Entry 9BFS (electron microscopy, 3.06 A resolution); this record covers chains A and B.

== Chain A (and B) ==
Name: Protein sevenless
Source organism: Drosophila melanogaster
Notes: EC 2.7.10.1; chain B of this document is another copy of the same molecule, construct and numbering; everything in this record applies to it too
Reference sequence: P13368 (7LESS_DROME); aligned to UniProt positions 123-2110 over residues 123-2110 (the alignment contains insertions or deletions, so no single offset holds)
Chain sequence (2002 residues; row label = number of the first residue in the row):
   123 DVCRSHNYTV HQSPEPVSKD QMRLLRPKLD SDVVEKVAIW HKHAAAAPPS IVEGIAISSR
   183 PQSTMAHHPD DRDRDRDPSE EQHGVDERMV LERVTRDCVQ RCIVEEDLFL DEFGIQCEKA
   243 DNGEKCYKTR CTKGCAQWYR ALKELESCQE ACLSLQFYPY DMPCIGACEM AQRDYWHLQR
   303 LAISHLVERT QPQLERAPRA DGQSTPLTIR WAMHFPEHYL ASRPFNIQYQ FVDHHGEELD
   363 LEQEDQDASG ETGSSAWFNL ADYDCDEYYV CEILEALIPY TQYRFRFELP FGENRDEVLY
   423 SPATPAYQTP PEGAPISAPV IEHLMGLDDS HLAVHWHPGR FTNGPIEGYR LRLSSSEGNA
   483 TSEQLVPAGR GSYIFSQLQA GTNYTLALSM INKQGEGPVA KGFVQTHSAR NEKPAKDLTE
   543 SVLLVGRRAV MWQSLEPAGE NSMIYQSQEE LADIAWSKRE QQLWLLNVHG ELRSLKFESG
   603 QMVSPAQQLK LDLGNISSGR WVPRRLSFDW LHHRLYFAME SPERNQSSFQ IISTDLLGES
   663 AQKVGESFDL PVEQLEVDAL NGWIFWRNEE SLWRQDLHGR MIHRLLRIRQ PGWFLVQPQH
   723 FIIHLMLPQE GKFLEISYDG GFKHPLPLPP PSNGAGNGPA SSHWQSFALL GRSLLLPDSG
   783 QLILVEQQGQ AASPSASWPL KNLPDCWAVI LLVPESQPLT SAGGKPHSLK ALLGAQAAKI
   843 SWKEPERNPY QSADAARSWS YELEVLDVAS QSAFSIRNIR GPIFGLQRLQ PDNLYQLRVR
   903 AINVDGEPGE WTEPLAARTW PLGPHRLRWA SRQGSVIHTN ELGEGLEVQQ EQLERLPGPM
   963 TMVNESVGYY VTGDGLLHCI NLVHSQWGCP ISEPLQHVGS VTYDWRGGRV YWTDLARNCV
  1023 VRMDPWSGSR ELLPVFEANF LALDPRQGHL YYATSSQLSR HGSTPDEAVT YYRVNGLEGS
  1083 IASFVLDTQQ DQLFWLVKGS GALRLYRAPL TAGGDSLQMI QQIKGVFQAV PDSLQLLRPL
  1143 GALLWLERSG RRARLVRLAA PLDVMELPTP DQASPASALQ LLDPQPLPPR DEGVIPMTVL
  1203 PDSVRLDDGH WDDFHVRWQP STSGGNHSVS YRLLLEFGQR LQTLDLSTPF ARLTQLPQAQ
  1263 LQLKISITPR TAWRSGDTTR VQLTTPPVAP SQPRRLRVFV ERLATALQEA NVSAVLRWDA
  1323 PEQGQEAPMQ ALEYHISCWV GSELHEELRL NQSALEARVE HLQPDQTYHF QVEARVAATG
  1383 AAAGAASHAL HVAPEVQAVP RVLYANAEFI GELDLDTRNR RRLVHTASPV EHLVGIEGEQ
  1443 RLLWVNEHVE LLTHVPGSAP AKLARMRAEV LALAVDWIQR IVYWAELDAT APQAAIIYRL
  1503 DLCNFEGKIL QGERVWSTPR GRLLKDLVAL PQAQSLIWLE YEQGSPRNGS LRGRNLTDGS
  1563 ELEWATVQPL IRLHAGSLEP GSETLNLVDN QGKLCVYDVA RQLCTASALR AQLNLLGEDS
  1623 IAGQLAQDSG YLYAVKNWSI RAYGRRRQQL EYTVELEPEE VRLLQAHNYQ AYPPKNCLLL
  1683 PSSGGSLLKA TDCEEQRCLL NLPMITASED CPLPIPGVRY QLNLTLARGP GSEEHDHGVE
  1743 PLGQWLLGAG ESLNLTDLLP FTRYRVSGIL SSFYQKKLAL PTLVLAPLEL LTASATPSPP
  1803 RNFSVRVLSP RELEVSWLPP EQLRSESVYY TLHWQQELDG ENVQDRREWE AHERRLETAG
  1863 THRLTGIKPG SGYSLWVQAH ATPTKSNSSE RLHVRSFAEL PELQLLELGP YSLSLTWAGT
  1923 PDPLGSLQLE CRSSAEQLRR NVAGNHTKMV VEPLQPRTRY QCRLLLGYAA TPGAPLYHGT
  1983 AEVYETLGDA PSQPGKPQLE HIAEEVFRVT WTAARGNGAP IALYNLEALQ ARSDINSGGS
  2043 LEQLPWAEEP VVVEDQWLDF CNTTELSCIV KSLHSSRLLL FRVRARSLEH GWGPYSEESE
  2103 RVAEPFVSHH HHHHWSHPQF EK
Unresolved in the structure: 123-206, 319-327, 356-377, 477-482, 646-649, 754-764, 1077-1080, 1114-1117, 1730-1742, 1796-2124
Cystine bridges: Cys220-Cys257, Cys224-Cys253, Cys239-Cys248, Cys270-Cys290, Cys274-Cys286, Cys387-Cys393, Cys981-Cys991, Cys1597-Cys1606, Cys1679-Cys1713, Cys1695-Cys1700
Covalently attached groups: N-acetylglucosamine (NAG) linked to Asn505, Asn966, Asn1228, Asn1313, Asn1550, Asn1557, Asn1639, Asn1725, Asn1756; glycan linked to Asn1353
Differences from the reference sequence: expression tag (2111-2124)
Swiss-Prot annotation at these positions:
  - glycosylation (N-linked (GlcNAc...) asparagine): Asn129, Asn481, Asn505, Asn617, Asn647, Asn966, Asn1228, Asn1313, Asn1353, Asn1550, Asn1557, Asn1639, Asn1725, Asn1756, Asn1804, Asn1889, Asn1947

== How chain A and chain B interact ==
Pairs across the interface - 98 pairs, chain A then chain B:
  Leu267(A) with Glu1349(B)
  Phe337(A) with Ala1387(B), hydrophobic; Ser1389(B)
  Tyr341(A) with Gln1373(B), hydrogen bond; Ala1388(B), hydrogen bond (side chain-backbone); Ser1389(B)
  Leu342(A) with His1337(B); Ser1339(B); Gln1373(B); Glu1375(B)
  Ser344(A) with Trp1341(B)
  Arg345(A) with Ser1344(B)
  Pro346(A) with Trp1341(B), hydrophobic; His1371(B); Gln1373(B)
  Phe347(A) with His1371(B); Ser1389(B)
  Asn348(A) with His1371(B), hydrogen bond
  Ala383(A) with Thr1369(B); Ala1391(B); Leu1392(B), hydrogen bond (backbone-backbone); His1393(B)
  Asp384(A) with Ala1391(B); Leu1392(B); His1393(B), hydrogen bond (side chain-backbone)
  Tyr385(A) with His1371(B), hydrogen bond; His1390(B); Ala1391(B), hydrogen bond (backbone-backbone)
  Asp386(A) with Arg1297(B), salt bridge; Leu1298(B); Ser1389(B); His1390(B), salt bridge
  Cys387(A) with Arg1297(B); Ala1388(B); Ser1389(B), hydrogen bond (backbone-backbone)
  Asp388(A) with Arg1297(B), salt bridge; Ala1387(B)
  Glu389(A) with Gly1386(B); Ala1387(B), hydrogen bond (backbone-backbone)
  Val392(A) with Arg1297(B), hydrogen bond (backbone-side chain)
  Cys393(A) with Arg1297(B)
  Glu394(A) with Arg1297(B), salt bridge
  Leu396(A) with His1390(B); Arg1648(B), hydrogen bond (backbone-side chain); Arg1649(B)
  Glu397(A) with Arg1648(B)
  Glu434(A) with Ala1610(B)
  Ser1058(A) with Glu1345(B)
  Val1076(A) with Glu1345(B)
  Arg1297(A) with Asp386(B), salt bridge; Cys387(B); Asp388(B), salt bridge; Val392(B), hydrogen bond (side chain-backbone); Glu394(B)
  Leu1298(A) with Asp386(B)
  His1337(A) with Leu342(B)
  Ser1339(A) with Leu342(B)
  Trp1341(A) with Leu342(B); Ser344(B); Pro346(B), hydrophobic
  Ser1344(A) with Arg345(B)
  Glu1345(A) with Ser1058(B)
  Glu1349(A) with Leu267(B)
  Thr1369(A) with Ala383(B)
  His1371(A) with Pro346(B); Phe347(B); Asn348(B), hydrogen bond; Tyr385(B), hydrogen bond
  Gln1373(A) with Tyr341(B), hydrogen bond; Leu342(B); Pro346(B)
  Glu1375(A) with Leu342(B)
  Ala1387(A) with Phe337(B), hydrophobic; Asp388(B); Glu389(B), hydrogen bond (backbone-backbone)
  Ala1388(A) with Tyr341(B), hydrogen bond (backbone-side chain); Cys387(B)
  Ser1389(A) with Tyr341(B); Phe347(B); Asp386(B); Cys387(B), hydrogen bond (backbone-backbone)
  His1390(A) with Tyr385(B); Asp386(B), salt bridge; Leu396(B)
  Ala1391(A) with Ala383(B); Asp384(B); Tyr385(B), hydrogen bond (backbone-backbone)
  Leu1392(A) with Ala383(B), hydrogen bond (backbone-backbone); Asp384(B)
  His1393(A) with Ala383(B); Asp384(B), hydrogen bond (backbone-side chain)
  Ala1610(A) with Glu434(B)
  Arg1648(A) with Leu396(B), hydrogen bond (side chain-backbone); Glu397(B)
  Arg1649(A) with Leu396(B)
  Ser1684(A) with Ser1684(B)
  Ser1685(A) with Val1786(B)
  Val1786(A) with Ser1685(B)
Also at the interface, not in a pair above, chain A (60 interface residues in all): Glu266, Arg318, Glu339, Ala398, Gly1343, Arg1351, Val1374, Arg1377, Gly1386, Gln1399, Gln1651
Also at the interface, not in a pair above, chain B (63 interface residues in all): Glu266, Arg318, Pro328, Glu339, Cys393, Ile395, Ala398, Val1076, Gly1343, Arg1351, Val1374, Arg1377, Ala1385, Gln1399, Gln1651

== In short ==
60 residues of chain A face 63 of chain B across their interface, with 22 hydrogen bonds and 7 salt bridges.
Among the polar pairs are Asp386(A)-Arg1297(B), Asp386(A)-His1390(B) and Asp388(A)-Arg1297(B).
Both chains are Protein sevenless (Drosophila melanogaster). Entry 9BFS (Cryo-EM structure of Sevenless
extracellular domain (dimer, pH 6.6)) was determined by electron microscopy together with 9BFP, 9BFQ, 9BFR and
9BFU from the same study.
